Entry 8Y1D (electron microscopy, 2.70 A resolution); this record covers chains A and D of the 5 polymer chains in the assembly.

[Chain A]
Molecule: Spike glycoprotein
Organism: Human coronavirus HKU1 (isolate N2)
UniProtKB: Q14EB0 (SPIKE_CVHN2); residues 1-1290 here = UniProt positions 1-1290
Sequence (1290 residues; each row starts with the number of its first residue):
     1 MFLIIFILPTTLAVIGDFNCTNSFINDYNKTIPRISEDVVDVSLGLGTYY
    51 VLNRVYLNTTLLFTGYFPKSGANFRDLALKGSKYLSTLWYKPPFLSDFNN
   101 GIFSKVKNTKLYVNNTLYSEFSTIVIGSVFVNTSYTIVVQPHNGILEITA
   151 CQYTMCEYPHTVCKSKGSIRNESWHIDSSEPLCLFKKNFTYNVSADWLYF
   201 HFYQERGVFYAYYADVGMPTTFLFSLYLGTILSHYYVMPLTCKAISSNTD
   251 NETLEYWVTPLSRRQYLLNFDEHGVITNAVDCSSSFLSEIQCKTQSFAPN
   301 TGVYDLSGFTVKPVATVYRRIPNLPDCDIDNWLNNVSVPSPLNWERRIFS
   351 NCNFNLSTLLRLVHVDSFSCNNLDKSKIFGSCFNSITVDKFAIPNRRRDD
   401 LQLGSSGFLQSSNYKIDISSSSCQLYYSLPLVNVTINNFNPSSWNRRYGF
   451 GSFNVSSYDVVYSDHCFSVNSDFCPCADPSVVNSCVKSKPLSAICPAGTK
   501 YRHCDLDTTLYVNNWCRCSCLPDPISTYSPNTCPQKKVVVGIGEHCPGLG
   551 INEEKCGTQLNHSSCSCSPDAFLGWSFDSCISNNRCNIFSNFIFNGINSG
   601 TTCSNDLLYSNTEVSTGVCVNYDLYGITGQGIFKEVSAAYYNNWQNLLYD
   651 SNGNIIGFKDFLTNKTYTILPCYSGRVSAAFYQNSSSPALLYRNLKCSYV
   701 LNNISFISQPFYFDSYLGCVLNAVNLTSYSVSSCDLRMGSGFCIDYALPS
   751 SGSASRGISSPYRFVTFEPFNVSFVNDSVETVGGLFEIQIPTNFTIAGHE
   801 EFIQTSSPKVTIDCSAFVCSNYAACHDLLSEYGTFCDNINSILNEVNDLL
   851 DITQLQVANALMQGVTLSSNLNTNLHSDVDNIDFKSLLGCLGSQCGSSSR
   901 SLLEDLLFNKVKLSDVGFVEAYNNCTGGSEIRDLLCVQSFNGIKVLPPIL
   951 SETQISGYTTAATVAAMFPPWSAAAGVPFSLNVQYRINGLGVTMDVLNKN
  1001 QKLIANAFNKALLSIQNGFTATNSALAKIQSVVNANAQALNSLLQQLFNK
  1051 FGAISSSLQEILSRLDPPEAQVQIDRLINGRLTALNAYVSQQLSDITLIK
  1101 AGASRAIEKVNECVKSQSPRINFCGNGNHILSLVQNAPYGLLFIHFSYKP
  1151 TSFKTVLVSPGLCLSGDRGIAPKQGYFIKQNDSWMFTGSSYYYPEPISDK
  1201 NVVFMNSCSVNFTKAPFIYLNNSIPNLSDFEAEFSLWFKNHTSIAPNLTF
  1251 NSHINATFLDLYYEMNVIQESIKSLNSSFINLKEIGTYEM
Unresolved in the structure: 1-13, 1222-1290
Sequence notes: conflict Gly-752 (Arg in Q14EB0), Ser-753 (Arg in Q14EB0), Ala-754 (Lys in Q14EB0), Ser-755 (Arg in Q14EB0), Pro-1067 (Asn in Q14EB0), Pro-1068 (Leu in Q14EB0)
UniProt features mapped onto this chain:
  - region: Ser-901 to Tyr-922 (Fusion peptide 1), Glu-920 to Phe-940 (Fusion peptide 2), Ala-1245 to Glu-1284 (Heptad repeat 2)
  - site (Cleavage): Arg-756, Gly-757, Arg-900, Ser-901
  - glycosylation (N-linked (GlcNAc...) asparagine): Asn-19, Asn-29, Asn-58, Asn-114, Asn-132, Asn-171, Asn-188, Asn-192, Asn-251, Asn-335, Asn-355, Asn-433, Asn-454, Asn-561, Asn-664, Asn-684, Asn-703, Asn-725, Asn-771, Asn-776 and 10 more in UniProt
Disulfides: Cys-20/Cys-156, Cys-151/Cys-183, Cys-163/Cys-242, Cys-282/Cys-292, Cys-327/Cys-352, Cys-370/Cys-423, Cys-382/Cys-603, Cys-466/Cys-546, Cys-474/Cys-495, Cys-476/Cys-565, Cys-485/Cys-516, Cys-504/Cys-518, Cys-520/Cys-533, Cys-556/Cys-567, Cys-580/Cys-586, Cys-619/Cys-672, Cys-697/Cys-719, Cys-734/Cys-743, Cys-814/Cys-836, Cys-819/Cys-825, Cys-890/Cys-895, Cys-925/Cys-936, Cys-1113/Cys-1124, Cys-1163/Cys-1208
Glycans and other covalent adducts: N-acetylglucosamine (NAG) linked to Asn-19, Asn-29, Asn-58, Asn-114, Asn-132, Asn-171, Asn-188, Asn-192, Asn-251, Asn-335, Asn-355, Asn-433, Asn-454, Asn-664, Asn-684, Asn-703, Asn-725, Asn-771, Asn-776, Asn-793, Asn-924, Asn-1211

[Chain D]
Molecule: Transmembrane protease serine 2
Organism: Homo sapiens
Notes: EC 3.4.21.122
UniProtKB: O15393 (TMPS2_HUMAN); residue numbers follow UniProt; this construct covers 109-492
Sequence (384 residues; each row starts with the number of its first residue):
   109 MGSKCSNSGIECDSSGTCINPSNWCDGVSHCPGGEDENRCVRLYGPNFIL
   159 QVYSSQRKSWHPVCQDDWNENYGRAACRDMGYKNNFYSSQGIVDDSGSTS
   209 FMKLNTSAGNVDIYKKLYHSDACSSKAVVSLRCIACGVNLNSSRQSQIVG
   259 GESALPGAWPWQVSLHVQNVHVCGGSIITPEWIVTAAHCVEKPLNNPWHW
   309 TAFAGILRQSFMFYGAGYQVEKVISHPNYDSKTKNNDIALMKLQKPLTFN
   359 DLVKPVCLPNPGMMLQPEQLCWISGWGATEEKGKTSEVLNAAKVLLIETQ
   409 RCNSRYVYDNLITPAMICAGFLQGNVDSCQGDSGGPLVTSKNNIWWLIGD
   459 TSWGSGCAKAYRPGVYGNVMVFTDWIYRQMRADG
Unresolved in the structure: 109-147
Sequence notes: conflict Gln-255 (Arg in O15393)
UniProt features mapped onto this chain:
  - active site (Charge relay system): His-296, Asp-345, Ser-441
  - binding site (Ca(2+)): Asn-131, Asp-134, Val-136, Asp-144, Glu-145
  - glycosylation (N-linked (GlcNAc...) asparagine): Asn-213, Asn-249
  - mutagenesis: Arg-316 (R316A: No effect on catalytic activity or HKU1-CoV viral entry), Lys-340 (K340D: No effect on HKU1-CoV viral entry), Thr-341 (T341A/S: No effect on catalytic activity or HKU1-CoV viral entry), Arg-409 (R409A/T: No effect on catalytic activity. Reduces HKU1-CoV viral entry), Ser-412 (S412A/N: No effect on catalytic activity. Reduces HKU1-CoV viral entry), Arg-413 (R413A/K/V: No effect on catalytic activity. Reduces HKU1-CoV viral entry), Tyr-414 (Y414A/S/L/R: No effect on catalytic activity. Almost abolishes S protein-binding and HKU1-CoV viral entry), Val-415 (V415I: No effect on HKU1-CoV viral entry), Tyr-416 (Y416A: No effect on catalytic activity. Almost abolishes HKU1-CoV viral entry), Asp-417 (D417A/N: No effect on catalytic activity. Almost abolishes HKU1-CoV viral entry), Leu-419 (L419R/A/M: No effect on catalytic activity. Abolishes HKU1-CoV viral entry), Leu-430 (L430R: No effect on catalytic activity. Abolishes HKU1-CoV viral entry), 9 further mutagenesis entries in UniProt
Disulfides: Cys-172/Cys-231, Cys-185/Cys-241, Cys-244/Cys-365, Cys-281/Cys-297, Cys-410/Cys-426, Cys-437/Cys-465

[Chain A / chain D interface]
Contacting residue pairs (24; chain A residue first):
  Lys-487(A) / Asp-417(D)  salt bridge
  Asp-507(A) / Arg-470(D)  salt bridge
  Leu-510(A) / Lys-340(D)
  Leu-510(A) / Leu-419(D)  hydrophobic
  Leu-510(A) / Trp-461(D)  hydrophobic
  Tyr-511(A) / Lys-340(D)  hydrogen bond
  Tyr-511(A) / Leu-419(D)
  Trp-515(A) / Asp-417(D)
  Arg-517(A) / Tyr-414(D)
  Arg-517(A) / Val-415(D)  hydrogen bond (side chain-backbone)
  Arg-517(A) / Tyr-469(D)
  Arg-517(A) / Arg-470(D)
  Cys-518(A) / Tyr-469(D)
  Ser-519(A) / Tyr-469(D)
  Cys-520(A) / Tyr-469(D)  hydrogen bond (backbone-side chain)
  Leu-521(A) / Tyr-414(D)  hydrophobic
  Leu-521(A) / Tyr-469(D)  hydrogen bond (backbone-side chain)
  Pro-522(A) / Tyr-414(D)  hydrophobic
  Tyr-528(A) / Arg-409(D)
  Tyr-528(A) / Leu-430(D)
  Ser-529(A) / Gln-431(D)
  Ser-529(A) / Gly-432(D)  hydrogen bond (side chain-backbone)
  Asn-531(A) / Gln-431(D)
  Asn-531(A) / Val-434(D)
Also at the interface, not in a pair above, chain A (16 interface residues in all): Thr-508, Thr-527
Also at the interface, not in a pair above, chain D (15 interface residues in all): Thr-341, Ser-463

[In short]
16 residues of chain A face 15 of chain D across their interface; the contacts include 5 hydrogen bonds and 2
salt bridges. Polar contacts include Lys-487(A)/Asp-417(D), Asp-507(A)/Arg-470(D) and Tyr-511(A)/Lys-340(D).
N-acetylglucosamine is covalently linked to Asn-19(A), Asn-29(A), Asn-58(A), Asn-114(A), Asn-132(A) and
Asn-171(A) and 16 more.
Chain A is Spike glycoprotein (Human coronavirus HKU1 (isolate N2)) and chain D is Transmembrane protease
serine 2 (Homo sapiens); the structure, 2up-TM conformation of HKU1-B S protein after incubation of the
receptor, was determined by electron microscopy, deposited together with 8Y1E.
